PDB entry 3J1C | electron microscopy, 9.10 A resolution (very low resolution: no residue pairs are listed; an interface is given only as per-side residue counts) | chains H and I of the 18 polymer chains in the assembly

== Chain H (and I) ==
Protein: Chaperonin alpha subunit
Source organism: Acidianus tengchongensis
Notes: chain I of this document is another copy of the same molecule, construct and numbering; everything in this record applies to it too
UniProtKB: Q877H0 (Q877H0_9CREN); residue numbers follow UniProt; this construct covers 1-563
Sequence (563 residues; row label = number of the first residue in the row):
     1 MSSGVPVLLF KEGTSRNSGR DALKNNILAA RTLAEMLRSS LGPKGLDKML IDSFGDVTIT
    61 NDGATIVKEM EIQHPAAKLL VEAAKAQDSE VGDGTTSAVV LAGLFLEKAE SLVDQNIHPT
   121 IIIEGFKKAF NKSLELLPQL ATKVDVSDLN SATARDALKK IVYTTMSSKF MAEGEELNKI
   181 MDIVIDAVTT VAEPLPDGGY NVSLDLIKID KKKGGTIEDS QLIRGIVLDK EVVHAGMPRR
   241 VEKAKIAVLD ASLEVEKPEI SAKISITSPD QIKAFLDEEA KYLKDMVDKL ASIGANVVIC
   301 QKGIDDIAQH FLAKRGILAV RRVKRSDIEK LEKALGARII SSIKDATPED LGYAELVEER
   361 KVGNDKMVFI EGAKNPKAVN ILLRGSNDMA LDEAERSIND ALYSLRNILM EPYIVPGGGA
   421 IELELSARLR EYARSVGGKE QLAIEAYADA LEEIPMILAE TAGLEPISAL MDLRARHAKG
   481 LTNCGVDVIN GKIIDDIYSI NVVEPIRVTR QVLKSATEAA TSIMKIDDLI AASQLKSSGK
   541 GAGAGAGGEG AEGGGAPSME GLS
Unresolved in the structure: 1-13, 533-563

== Chain H / chain I interface ==
At this resolution (9 A) residue pairs are not listed: 27 residues of chain H and 22 of chain I lie at the interface.

== Summary ==
27 residues of chain H face 22 of chain I across their interface.
Both chains are Chaperonin alpha subunit (Acidianus tengchongensis). Entry 3J1C (Cryo-EM structure of 9-fold
symmetric rATcpn-alpha in apo state) was determined by electron microscopy, deposited together with 3J1B, 3J1E
and 3J1F.
